7WSL - chains D and H of the 3 polymer chains in the assembly; structure by X-ray diffraction, 1.53 A resolution.

== Chain D ==
Protein: Programmed cell death protein 1
Organism: Homo sapiens
UniProt: Q15116 (PDCD1_HUMAN); residues 29-150 here = UniProt positions 29-150
Chain sequence (130 residues; numbered 29 to 158; the number before each row is that of its first residue):
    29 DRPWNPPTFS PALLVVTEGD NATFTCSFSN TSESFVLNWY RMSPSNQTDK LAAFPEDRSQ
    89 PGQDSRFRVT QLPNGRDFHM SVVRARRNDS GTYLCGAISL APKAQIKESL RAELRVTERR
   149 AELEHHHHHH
Not modelled in the structure: 29-30, 89-92, 148-158
Disulfides: C54-C123
Sequence notes: conflict S93 (Cys in Q15116); expression tag (151-158)
Curated features (UniProtKB/Swiss-Prot):
  - region: M70 to D77 (Interaction with CD274/PDCD1L1), N74 to Q99 (Pembrolizumab binding)
  - glycosylation (N-linked (GlcNAc...) asparagine): N49, N58, N74, N116
  - mutagenesis: N49 (N49A: Decreased N-glycosylation without affecting binding to binding to nivolumab drug), N58 (N58A: Decreased N-glycosylation without affecting binding to binding to nivolumab drug), N74 (N74A: Decreased N-glycosylation without affecting binding to binding to nivolumab drug), N116 (N116A: Decreased N-glycosylation without affecting binding to binding to nivolumab drug)

== Chain H ==
Protein: heavy chain
Organism: Homo sapiens
Chain sequence (228 residues; numbered 1 to 228; the number before each row is that of its first residue):
     1 EVQLLESGGG LVQPGGSLRL SCAASGFTFS SYDMSWVRQA PGKGLEWVST ISGGGSYTYY
    61 QDSVKGRFTI SRDNSKNTLY LQMNSLRAED TAVYYCASPY YAMDYWGQGT TVTVSSASTK
   121 GPSVFPLAPS SKSTSGGTAA LGCLVKDYFP EPVTVSWNSG ALTSGVHTFP AVLQSSGLYS
   181 LSSVVTVPSS SLGTQTYICN VNHKPSNTKV DKKVEPKSCD KTHHHHHH
Not modelled in the structure: 130-136, 217-228
Disulfides: C22-C96, C143-C199

== How chain D and chain H interact ==
Contacting residue pairs (30; chain D residue first):
  T59(D) - Y57(H)
  S60(D) - Y57(H)
  E61(D) - S52(H)  hydrogen bond
  E61(D) - G54(H)  hydrogen bond (side chain-backbone)
  E61(D) - G55(H)
  E61(D) - S56(H)  hydrogen bond
  E61(D) - Y57(H)
  S62(D) - D33(H)  hydrogen bond
  S62(D) - S52(H)
  V64(D) - Y100(H)
  V64(D) - Y101(H)
  N66(D) - Y101(H)  hydrogen bond
  A81(D) - Y100(H)
  P83(D) - S31(H)
  P83(D) - Y32(H)
  P83(D) - Y100(H)  hydrogen bond (backbone-side chain)
  E84(D) - Y32(H)  hydrogen bond (backbone-side chain)
  E84(D) - Y100(H)
  D85(D) - Y100(H)  hydrogen bond (backbone-side chain)
  R86(D) - V2(H)
  R86(D) - F27(H)
  R86(D) - Y32(H)
  R86(D) - S98(H)  hydrogen bond
  R86(D) - P99(H)
  R86(D) - D104(H)  salt bridge
  R86(D) - Y105(H)  hydrogen bond (backbone-side chain)
  S87(D) - Y105(H)  hydrogen bond (backbone-side chain)
  I126(D) - Y101(H)  hydrophobic
  L128(D) - Y100(H)
  A129(D) - Y59(H)

== Overview ==
15 residues of chain D and 17 residues of chain H are in contact; the contacts include 11 hydrogen bonds and 1
salt bridge. Polar pairs include R86(D)-D104(H), E61(D)-S52(H) and E61(D)-G54(H). Curated annotation (UniProt)
lists 4 mutagenesis sites on chain D.
Here chain D is Programmed cell death protein 1 and chain H is heavy chain, both from Homo sapiens. Entry 7WSL
(PD-1 in complex with Dostarlimab) was determined by X-ray diffraction.
